PDB entry 8FLU | electron microscopy, 2.76 A resolution | chains P and R of the 6 polymer chains in the assembly

# Chain P
Molecule: Long-acting PTH
Chain sequence (36 residues; numbered 1 to 36; the number before each row is that of its first residue):
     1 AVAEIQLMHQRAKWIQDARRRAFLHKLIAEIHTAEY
Unresolved in the structure: 33-36
From the paper describing this entry:
  - conformationally variable residues (domain motion): His32

# Chain R
Molecule: Parathyroid hormone/parathyroid hormone-related peptide receptor
From: Homo sapiens
UniProt: Q03431 (PTH1R_HUMAN); numbering as in UniProt (aligned over 28-593)
Chain sequence (616 residues; numbered -3 to 612; the number before each row is that of its first residue; numbers below 1 keep their minus sign (Met-3 is residue -3)):
    -3 MKTIIALSYIFCLVFADYKDDDDLEVLFQGPADDVMTKEEQIFLLHRAQA
    47 QCEKRLKEVLQRPASIMESDKGWTSASTSGKPRKDKASGKLYPESEEDKE
    97 APTGSRYRGRPCLPEWDHILCWPLGAPGEVVAVPCPDYIYDFNHKGHAYR
   147 RCDRNGSWELVPGHNRTWANYSECVKFLTNETREREVFDRLGMIYTVGYS
   197 VSLASLTVAVLILAYFRRLHCTRNYIHMHLFLSFMLRAVSIFVKDAVLYS
   247 GATLDEAERLTEEELRAIAQAPPPPATAAAGYAGCRVAVTFFLYFLATNY
   297 YWILVEGLYLHSLIFMAFFSEKKYLWGFTVFGWGLPAVFVAVWVSVRATL
   347 ANTGCWDLSSGNKKWIIQVPILASIVLNFILFINIVRVLATKLRETNAGR
   397 CDTRQQYRKLLKSTLVLMPLFGVHYIVFMATPYTEVSGTLWQVQMHYEML
   447 FNSFQGFFVAIIYCFCNGEVQAEIKKSWSRWTLALDFKRKARSGSSSYSY
   497 GPMVSHTSVTNVGPRVGLGLPLSPRLLPTATTNGHPQLPGHAKPGTPALE
   547 TLETTPPAMAAPKDDGFLNGSCSGLDEEASGPERPPALLQEEWETVMPAG
   597 LEVLFQGPHHHHHHHH
Unresolved in the structure: -3 to 30, 55-104, 247-275, 393-398, 479-612
Sequence notes: expression tag (-3 to 27, 594-612)
Disulfides: Cys48-Cys117, Cys108-Cys148, Cys131-Cys170, Cys281-Cys351

# Interface between chain P and chain R
Contacting residue pairs (78; chain P residue first):
  Ala1(P) with Phe424(R); Met425(R), hydrogen bond (backbone-backbone); Thr427(R), hydrogen bond (backbone-backbone); Tyr429(R), hydrophobic
  Val2(P) with Leu292(R), hydrophobic; Tyr296(R); Gln364(R); Ile367(R), hydrophobic; Leu368(R), hydrophobic
  Ala3(P) with Met441(R); Glu444(R); Met445(R), hydrophobic; Asn448(R)
  Glu4(P) with Tyr195(R), hydrogen bond; Arg233(R), salt bridge; Phe288(R); Leu292(R); Met445(R); Asn448(R)
  Ile5(P) with Phe288(R); Leu289(R), hydrophobic; Leu292(R), hydrophobic; Ile363(R), hydrophobic; Gln364(R); Tyr429(R)
  Gln6(P) with Pro428(R); Tyr429(R), hydrogen bond (backbone-side chain); Thr430(R); Trp437(R); Met441(R)
  Leu7(P) with Phe184(R), hydrophobic; Leu187(R), hydrophobic; Tyr191(R), hydrophobic; Trp437(R), hydrophobic; Met441(R); Met445(R), hydrophobic
  Met8(P) with Lys240(R); Tyr245(R); Phe288(R), hydrophobic; Asp353(R)
  His9(P) with Asp353(R); Ser355(R); Lys360(R); Tyr429(R), hydrogen bond
  Gln10(P) with Phe184(R); Tyr429(R); Thr430(R), hydrogen bond (side chain-backbone); Val432(R); Trp437(R)
  Arg11(P) with Phe184(R); Tyr245(R)
  Ala12(P) with Asp353(R); Leu354(R)
  Trp14(P) with Arg181(R); Phe184(R), hydrophobic
  Gln16(P) with Val31(R); Thr33(R); Leu354(R)
  Asp17(P) with Val31(R)
  Arg20(P) with Met32(R), hydrogen bond (side chain-backbone); Lys34(R); Tyr136(R); Asp137(R), salt bridge
  Arg21(P) with Asp137(R), salt bridge
  Phe23(P) with Lys34(R); Ile38(R), hydrophobic
  Leu24(P) with Ile135(R), hydrophobic; Asp137(R); Phe138(R), hydrophobic; Leu174(R), hydrophobic
  Ile28(P) with Phe138(R), hydrophobic; Val171(R), hydrophobic
  Ile31(P) with Asp113(R); Ile115(R), hydrophobic; Tyr167(R)
  His32(P) with Ala165(R); Asn166(R); Tyr167(R), hydrogen bond (side chain-backbone)
Also at the interface, not in a pair above, chain P (25 interface residues in all): Lys13, His25, Leu27
Also at the interface, not in a pair above, chain R (57 interface residues in all): His114, Thr163, Ser168, Ile237, Val285, Trp352, Trp361, Ala426, Gln440
From the paper, about this interface:
  - residue pairs: Val2(P)-Leu292(R) (hydrophobic contact), Glu4(P)-Arg233(R) (salt bridge), Gln6(P)-Gln440(R), Leu7(P)-Met441(R) (hydrophobic contact), Trp14(P)-Phe184(R) (pi stacking)

# Overview
25 residues of chain P and 57 residues of chain R are in contact, with 8 hydrogen bonds and 3 salt bridges.
Polar pairs include Glu4(P)-Arg233(R), Arg20(P)-Asp137(R) and Arg21(P)-Asp137(R). The authors report
hydrophobic contacts between Val2(P) and Leu292(R) and Leu7(P) and Met441(R); a salt bridge between Glu4(P)
and Arg233(R); a contact between Gln6(P) and Gln440(R). From the paper: conformational variability at
His32(P).
Chain P is Long-acting PTH and chain R is Parathyroid hormone/parathyroid hormone-related peptide receptor
(Homo sapiens); the structure, Human PTH1R in complex with LA-PTH and Gs, was determined by electron
microscopy together with 8FLQ, 8FLR, 8FLS and 8FLT from the same study.
